PDB entry 1W36 | X-ray diffraction, 3.10 A resolution | chains C and Y of the 4 polymer chains in the assembly

# Chain C
Protein: Exodeoxyribonuclease V gamma chain
From: Escherichia coli
Notes: EC 3.1.11.5
UniProt: P07648 (EX5C_ECOLI); residues 1-1122 here = UniProt positions 1-1122
Sequence (1122 residues; each row starts with the number of its first residue):
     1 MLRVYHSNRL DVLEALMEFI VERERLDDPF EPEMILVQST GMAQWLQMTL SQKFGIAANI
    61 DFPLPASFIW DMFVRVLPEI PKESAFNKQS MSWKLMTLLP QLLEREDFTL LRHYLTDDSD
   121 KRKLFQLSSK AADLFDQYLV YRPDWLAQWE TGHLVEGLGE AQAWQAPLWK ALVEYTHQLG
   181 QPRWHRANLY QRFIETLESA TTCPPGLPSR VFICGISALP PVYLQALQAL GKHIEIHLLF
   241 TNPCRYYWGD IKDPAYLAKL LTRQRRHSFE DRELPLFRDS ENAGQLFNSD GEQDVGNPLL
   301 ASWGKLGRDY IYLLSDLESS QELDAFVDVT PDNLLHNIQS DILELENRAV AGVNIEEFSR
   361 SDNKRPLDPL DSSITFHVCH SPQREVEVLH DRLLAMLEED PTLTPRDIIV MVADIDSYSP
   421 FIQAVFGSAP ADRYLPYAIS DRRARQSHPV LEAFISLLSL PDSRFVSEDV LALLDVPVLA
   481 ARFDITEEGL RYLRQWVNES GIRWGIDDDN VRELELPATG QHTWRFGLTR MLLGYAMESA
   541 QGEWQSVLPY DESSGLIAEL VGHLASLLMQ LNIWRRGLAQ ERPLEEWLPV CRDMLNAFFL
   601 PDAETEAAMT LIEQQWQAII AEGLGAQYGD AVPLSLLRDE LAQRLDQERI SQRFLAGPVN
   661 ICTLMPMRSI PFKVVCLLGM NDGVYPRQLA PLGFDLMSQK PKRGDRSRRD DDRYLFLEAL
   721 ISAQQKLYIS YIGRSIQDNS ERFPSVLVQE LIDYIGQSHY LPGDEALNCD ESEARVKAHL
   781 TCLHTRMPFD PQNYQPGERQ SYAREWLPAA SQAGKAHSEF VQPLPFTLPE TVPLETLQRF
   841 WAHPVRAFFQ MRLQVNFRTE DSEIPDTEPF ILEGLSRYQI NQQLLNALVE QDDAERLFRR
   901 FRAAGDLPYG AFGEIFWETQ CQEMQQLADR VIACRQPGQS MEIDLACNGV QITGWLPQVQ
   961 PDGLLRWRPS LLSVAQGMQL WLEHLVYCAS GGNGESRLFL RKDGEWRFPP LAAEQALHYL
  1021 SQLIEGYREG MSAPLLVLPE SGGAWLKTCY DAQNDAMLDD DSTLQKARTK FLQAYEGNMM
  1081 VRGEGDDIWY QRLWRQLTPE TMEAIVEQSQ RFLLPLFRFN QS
Swiss-Prot annotation at these positions:
  - natural variant: Gln647 to Leu655 (sequence variant, change not given here; In recC-1004)
  - mutagenesis: Gln38 (Q38A: Acts at variant Chi sequences), Leu64 (L64A: Does not act at Chi), Trp70 (W70A: Does not act at Chi), Asp133 (D133A: Does not act at Chi), Leu134 (L134A: Acts at variant Chi sequences), Asp136 (D136A: Does not act at Chi), Gln137 (Q137A: Acts at variant Chi sequences), Arg142 (R142A: Acts at variant Chi sequences), Arg186 (R186A/C/H: Does not act at Chi), Asp705 (D705A/H: Acts at variant Chi sequences)

# Chain Y
Molecule: DNA hairpin
Sequence (43 nucleotides; each row starts with the number of its first residue):
     1 TCTAATGCGA GCACTGCTAT TCCCTAGCAG TGCTCGCATT AGA
Disordered / not traced: 20-24

# How chain C and chain Y interact
Residue-residue contacts (22; chain C residue first):
  Arg839(C) - DT1(Y)  hydrogen bond to the base
  Arg846(C) - DT1(Y)  hydrogen bond to the base
  Arg846(C) - DC2(Y)  salt bridge to the phosphate
  Gly874(C) - DT3(Y)  base contact
  Leu875(C) - DC2(Y)  base contact
  Leu875(C) - DT3(Y)  base contact
  Tyr878(C) - DC2(Y)  base contact
  Tyr878(C) - DT3(Y)  sugar contact
  Gln879(C) - DC2(Y)  base contact
  Gln882(C) - DC2(Y)  base contact
  Arg968(C) - DC2(Y)  phosphate contact
  Arg968(C) - DT3(Y)  salt bridge to the phosphate
  Pro969(C) - DA4(Y)  phosphate contact
  Ser970(C) - DA4(Y)  phosphate contact
  Leu971(C) - DA4(Y)  hydrogen bond to the phosphate
  Arg1001(C) - DA4(Y)  salt bridge to the phosphate
  Asn1078(C) - DA5(Y)  hydrogen bond to the base
  Met1079(C) - DT39(Y)  hydrogen bond to the base
  Met1079(C) - DT40(Y)  base contact
  Met1080(C) - DA5(Y)  base contact
  Val1081(C) - DA4(Y)  phosphate contact
  Val1081(C) - DA5(Y)  phosphate contact
Other interface residues (no listed pair), chain C (20 interface residues in all): Glu835, Gln838, Ala842, Lys1070
Other interface residues (no listed pair), chain Y (8 interface residues in all): DG36

# In short
20 residues of chain C face 8 of chain Y across their interface; the contacts include 5 hydrogen bonds and 3
salt bridges. Among the polar pairs are Arg839(C)-DT1(Y), Arg846(C)-DT1(Y) and Asn1078(C)-DA5(Y). Curated
annotation (UniProt) lists 10 mutagenesis sites on chain C.
Chain C is Exodeoxyribonuclease V gamma chain (Escherichia coli) and chain Y is DNA hairpin; the structure,
RecBCD:DNA complex, was determined by X-ray diffraction.
